9KVD - chains F and C of the 7 polymer chains in the assembly; structure by electron microscopy, 3.44 A resolution.

== Chain F ==
Molecule: The light chain of 4H5
From: Macaca mulatta
Amino-acid sequence (110 residues; numbered 122 to 231; the number before each row is that of its first residue):
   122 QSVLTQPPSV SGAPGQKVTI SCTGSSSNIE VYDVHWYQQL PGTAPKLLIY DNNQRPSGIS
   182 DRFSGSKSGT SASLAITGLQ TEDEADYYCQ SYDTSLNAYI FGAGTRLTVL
Unresolved in the structure: 137-138, 231
Cystine bridges: C143-C210

== Chain C ==
Molecule: Spike protein S1
From: Severe acute respiratory syndrome coronavirus 2
Reference sequence: P0DTC2 (SPIKE_SARS2); numbering as in UniProt (aligned over 334-527)
Amino-acid sequence (194 residues; row label = number of the first residue in the row):
   334 NLCPFGEVFN ATRFASVYAW NRKRISNCVA DYSVLYNSAS FSTFKCYGVS PTKLNDLCFT
   394 NVYADSFVIR GDEVRQIAPG QTGKIADYNY KLPDDFTGCV IAWNSNNLDS KVGGNYNYLY
   454 RLFRKSNLKP FERDISTEIY QAGSTPCNGV EGFNCYFPLQ SYGFQPTNGV GYQPYRVVVL
   514 SFELLHAPAT VCGP
Unresolved in the structure: 391-392
Cystine bridges: C336-C361, C480-C488
Glycans and other covalent adducts: N-acetylglucosamine (NAG) linked to N343
Curated features (UniProtKB/Swiss-Prot):
  - region: R403 to D405 (Integrin-binding motif), N448 to F456 (Immunodominant HLA epitope recognized by the CD8+)
  - glycosylation: N343 (N-linked (GlcNAc...) (complex) asparagine)
  - natural variant: G339 (G339D: In strain: Omicron/BA.1, Omicron/BA.2 and 4 more; G339H: In strain: Omicron/BA.2.75, Omicron/XBB.1.5 and 1 more), R346 (R346K: In strain: Mu/B.1.621; R346T: In strain: Omicron/BQ.1.1, Omicron/XBB.1.5 and 1 more), L368 (L368I: In strain: Omicron/XBB.1.5, Omicron/EG.5.1), S371 (S371F: In strain: Omicron/BA.2, Omicron/BA.2.12.1 and 6 more; S371L: In strain: Omicron/BA.1), S373 (S373P: In strain: Omicron/BA.1, Omicron/BA.2 and 7 more), S375 (S375F: In strain: Omicron/BA.1, Omicron/BA.2 and 7 more), T376 (T376A: In strain: Omicron/BA.2, Omicron/BA.2.12.1 and 5 more), D405 (D405N: In strain: Omicron/BA.2, Omicron/BA.2.12.1 and 6 more), R408 (R408S: In strain: Omicron/BA.2, Omicron/BA.2.12.1 and 6 more), K417 (K417N: In strain: Beta/B.1.351, Omicron/BA.1 and 8 more; K417T: In strain: Gamma/P.1), N440 (N440K: In strain: Omicron/BA.1, Omicron/BA.2 and 7 more), K444 (K444T: In strain: Omicron/BQ.1.1), 16 further natural variant entries in UniProt
  - mutagenesis: N343 (N343Q: Reduced viral infectivity), L452 (L452R: Increased resistance to neutralizing antibodies. Decreases HLA binding to NF9 epitope. Increased binding affinity to human ACE2), Y453 (Y453F: Decreased HLA binding to NF9 epitope. Increased binding affinity to human ACE2), A475 (A475V: Increased resistance to neutralizing antibodies), V483 (V483A: Increased resistance to neutralizing antibodies), E484 (E484D: Increased replication in human TMEM106B overexpressing cells), F490 (F490L: Increased resistance to neutralizing antibodies and human covalescent sera neutralization), Q493 (Q493N: Reduced host ACE2-binding affinity in vitro; Q493Y: Reduced host ACE2-binding affinity in vitro), N501 (N501T: Reduced host ACE2-binding affinity in vitro; N501Y: Increased binding affinity to human ACE2), H519 (H519P: Increased resistance to human covalescent sera neutralization)

== How chain F and chain C interact ==
Contacting residue pairs - 15 pairs, chain F then chain C:
  E151(F) - R346(C)
  V152(F) - R346(C)
  V152(F) - F347(C)
  V152(F) - A348(C)  hydrophobic
  V152(F) - N354(C)  hydrogen bond (backbone-side chain)
  Y153(F) - A348(C)
  Y153(F) - A352(C)  hydrogen bond (side chain-backbone)
  Y153(F) - N354(C)
  Y171(F) - R357(C)  hydrogen bond
  D172(F) - K356(C)  hydrogen bond (backbone-side chain)
  D172(F) - R357(C)
  Y213(F) - I468(C)
  N218(F) - Y351(C)  hydrogen bond
  N218(F) - I468(C)  hydrogen bond (side chain-backbone)
  N218(F) - T470(C)
Other interface residues (no listed pair), chain F (9 interface residues in all): N173, Y220
Other interface residues (no listed pair), chain C (13 interface residues in all): R355, R466, L492

== Overview ==
9 residues of chain F and 13 residues of chain C are in contact; the contacts include 6 hydrogen bonds. Among
the polar pairs are V152(F)-N354(C), Y153(F)-A352(C) and Y171(F)-R357(C). N-acetylglucosamine is covalently
linked to N343(C). Curated annotation (UniProt) lists 10 mutagenesis sites on chain C.
Here chain F is the light chain of 4H5 (Macaca mulatta) and chain C is Spike protein S1 (Severe acute
respiratory syndrome coronavirus 2). Entry 9KVD (Cryo-EM structure of SARS-CoV-2 prototype spike protein in
complex with triple-nAb 3G5, 4H5 and 4C11) was determined by electron microscopy.
